Entry 6ZJA (electron microscopy, 2.00 A resolution); this record covers chains H and N of the 24 polymer chains in the assembly.

# Chain H (and N)
Molecule: Urease subunit beta
Organism: Helicobacter pylori
Notes: EC 3.5.1.5; chain N of this document is another copy of the same molecule, construct and numbering; everything in this record applies to it too
UniProt: A0A086RWB6 (A0A086RWB6_HELPX); numbering as in UniProt (aligned over 1-569)
Sequence (569 residues; numbered 1 to 569; the number before each row is that of its first residue):
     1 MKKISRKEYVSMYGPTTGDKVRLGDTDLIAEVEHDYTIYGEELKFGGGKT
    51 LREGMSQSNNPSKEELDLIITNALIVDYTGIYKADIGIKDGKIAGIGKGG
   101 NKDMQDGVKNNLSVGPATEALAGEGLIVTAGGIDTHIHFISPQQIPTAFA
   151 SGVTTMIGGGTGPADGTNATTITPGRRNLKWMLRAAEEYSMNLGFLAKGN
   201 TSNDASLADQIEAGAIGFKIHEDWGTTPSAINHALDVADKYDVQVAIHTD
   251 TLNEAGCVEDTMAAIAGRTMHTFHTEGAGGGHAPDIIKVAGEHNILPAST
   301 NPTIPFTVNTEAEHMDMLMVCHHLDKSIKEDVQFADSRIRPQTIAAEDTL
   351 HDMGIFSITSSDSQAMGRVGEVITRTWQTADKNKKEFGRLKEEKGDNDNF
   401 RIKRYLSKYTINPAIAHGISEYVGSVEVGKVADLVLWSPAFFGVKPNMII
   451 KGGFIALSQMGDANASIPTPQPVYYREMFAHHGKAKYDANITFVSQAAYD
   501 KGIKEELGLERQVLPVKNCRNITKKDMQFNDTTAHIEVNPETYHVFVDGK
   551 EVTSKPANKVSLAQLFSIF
Modified positions: K219 (lysine nz-carboxylic acid; KCX)
Ion coordination: Ni2+ site 1: H136, H138, K219, D362; Ni2+ site 2: K219, H248, H274 (together with bound)
Residues lining bound ligands: bound (DJM; 2-{[1-(3,5-dimethylphenyl)-1H-imidazol-2-yl]sulfanyl}-N-hydroxyacetamide): A169, K219, H221, D223, H248, H274, A278, G279, M317, L318, C321, H322, R338, D362, A365, M366
Reported in the primary citation:
  - binding site for bound: H221, C321, H322, I467
  - post-translational modification sites: K219

# Interface between chain H and chain N
Pairs across the interface (17; chain H residue first):
  N60(H) with N521(N), hydrogen bond (backbone-side chain)
  S62(H) with N518(N)
  K63(H) with D242(N), salt bridge; N518(N), hydrogen bond (backbone-side chain)
  E64(H) with K517(N); N518(N), hydrogen bond
  K102(H) with N521(N); D526(N), salt bridge
  D242(H) with K63(N), salt bridge
  K517(H) with E64(N)
  N518(H) with S62(N); K63(N), hydrogen bond (side chain-backbone); E64(N), hydrogen bond
  N521(H) with N60(N), hydrogen bond (side chain-backbone); S62(N); K102(N)
  D526(H) with K102(N), salt bridge
Interface residues without a listed pair, chain H (13 interface residues in all): P61, N110, I522
Interface residues without a listed pair, chain N (13 interface residues in all): P61, N110, I522

# In short
The chain H/chain N interface involves 13 residues from each chain, with 6 hydrogen bonds and 4 salt bridges.
Among the polar pairs are K63(H)-D242(N), K102(H)-D526(N) and N60(H)-N521(N). Ligands of chain H: bound. From
the paper: a binding site for bound at H221(H), C321(H) and H322(H) among others; a modification site at
K219(H).
Both chains are Urease subunit beta (Helicobacter pylori). Entry 6ZJA (Helicobacter pylori urease with
inhibitor bound in the active site) was determined by electron microscopy, deposited together with 6QSU.
